PDB entry 6WC5 | X-ray diffraction, 2.90 A resolution | chains E and I of the 5 polymer chains in the assembly

== Chain E ==
Molecule: Myocardin enhancer DNA
Sequence (22 nucleotides; numbered 1 to 22; the number before each row is that of its first residue):
     1 AAGCACTTTCTTAAAATAGTGG
Not modelled in the structure: 22

== Chain I ==
Protein: Homeobox protein Nkx-2.5
Organism: Homo sapiens
Reference sequence: P52952 (NKX25_HUMAN); numbering as in UniProt (aligned over 140-196)
Chain sequence (57 residues; row label = number of the first residue in the row):
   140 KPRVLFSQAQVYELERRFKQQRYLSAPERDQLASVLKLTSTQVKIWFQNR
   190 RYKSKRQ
Not modelled in the structure: 140-141
Differences from the reference sequence: conflict Ser193 (Cys in P52952)
UniProt features mapped onto this chain:
  - natural variant: Arg142 (R142C: In ASD7), Leu144 (L144P: In ASD7), Arg161 (R161P: In CHNG5), Thr178 (T178M: In ASD7), Lys183 (K183E: In ASD7), Gln187 (Q187H: In ASD7), Asn188 (N188K: In ASD7), Arg189 (R189G: In ASD7), Arg190 (R190C: In ASD7), Tyr191 (Y191C: In ASD7), Lys192 (K192R: In ASD7; K192T: In ASD7), Lys194 (K194R: In ASD7)
Reported in the primary citation:
  - disease-associated variants - Q160P, L171P (citing earlier work)
  - post-translational modification sites: Ser164 (citing earlier work)
  - disease-associated variants - R142C: decreased binding to DNA (citing earlier work)

== Interface between chain E and chain I ==
Contacting residue pairs (12):
  DA2(E) with Arg168(I), salt bridge to the phosphate; Lys183(I), phosphate contact
  DG3(E) with Tyr162(I), phosphate contact; Lys183(I), phosphate contact; Gln187(I), phosphate contact; Arg190(I), salt bridge to the phosphate
  DC4(E) with Tyr162(I), hydrogen bond to the phosphate; Gln187(I), hydrogen bond to the base; Arg190(I), salt bridge to the phosphate
  DA5(E) with Tyr191(I), phosphate contact; Lys194(I), salt bridge to the phosphate
  DC6(E) with Tyr191(I), hydrogen bond to the phosphate
Interface residues without a listed pair, chain E (8 interface residues in all): DT7, DT11, DT12
Interface residues without a listed pair, chain I (12 interface residues in all): Leu144, Leu163, Ala165, Asn188, Arg195

== Overview ==
8 residues of chain E face 12 of chain I across their interface; the contacts include 3 hydrogen bonds and 4
salt bridges. Polar pairs include DC4(E)-Gln187(I), DC4(E)-Tyr162(I) and DC6(E)-Tyr191(I). From the paper:
R142C of chain I reduces binding to DNA; a modification site at Ser164(I).
Here chain E is Myocardin enhancer DNA and chain I is Homeobox protein Nkx-2.5 (Homo sapiens). Entry 6WC5
(Crystal Structure of a Ternary MEF2B/NKX2-5/myocardin enhancer DNA Complex) was determined by X-ray
diffraction, deposited together with 6WC2.
